PDB entry 4KI9 | X-ray diffraction, 2.00 A resolution | chain A

# Chain A
Protein: Dual specificity protein phosphatase 12
From: Homo sapiens
Notes: EC 3.1.3.16, 3.1.3.48; fragment: catalytic domain
Reference sequence: Q9UNI6 (DUS12_HUMAN); numbering as in UniProt (aligned over 27-189)
Chain sequence (163 residues; row label = number of the first residue in the row):
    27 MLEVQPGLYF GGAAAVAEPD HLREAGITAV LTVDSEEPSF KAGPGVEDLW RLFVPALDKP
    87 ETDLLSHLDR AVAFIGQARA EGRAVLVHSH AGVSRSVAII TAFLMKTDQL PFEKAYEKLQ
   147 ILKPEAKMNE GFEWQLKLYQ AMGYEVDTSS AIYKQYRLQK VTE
Disordered / not traced: 65-70
Construct notes: engineered mutation Ala97 (Cys in Q9UNI6), Ser115 (Cys in Q9UNI6)
Curated features (UniProtKB/Swiss-Prot):
  - binding site (substrate): His116 to Arg121

# Summary
Curated annotation (UniProt) lists 6 substrate-binding residues.
Chain A is Dual specificity protein phosphatase 12 (Homo sapiens); the structure, Crystal structure of the
catalytic domain of human DUSP12 at 2.0 A resolution, was determined by X-ray diffraction together with 4JNB,
4JMJ and 4JMK from the same study.
